7JHJ - chains A and D of the 5 polymer chains in the assembly; structure by electron microscopy, 3.20 A resolution.

Chain A:
Molecule: Guanine nucleotide-binding protein G(i) subunit alpha-1
Source organism: Homo sapiens
Reference sequence: P63096 (GNAI1_HUMAN); residues 2-354 here = UniProt positions 2-354
Chain sequence (353 residues; numbered 2 to 354; the number before each row is that of its first residue):
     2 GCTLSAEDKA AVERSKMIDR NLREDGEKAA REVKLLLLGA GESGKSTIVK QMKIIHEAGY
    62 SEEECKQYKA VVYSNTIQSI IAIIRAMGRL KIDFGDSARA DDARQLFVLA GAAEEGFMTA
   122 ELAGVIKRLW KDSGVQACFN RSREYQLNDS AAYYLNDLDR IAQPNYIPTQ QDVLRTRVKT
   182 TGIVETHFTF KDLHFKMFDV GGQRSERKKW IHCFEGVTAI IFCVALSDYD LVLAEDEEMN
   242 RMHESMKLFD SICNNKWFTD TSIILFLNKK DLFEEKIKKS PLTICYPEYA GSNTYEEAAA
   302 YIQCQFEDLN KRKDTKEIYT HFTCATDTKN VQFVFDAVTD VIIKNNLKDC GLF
Not modelled in the structure: 2-3, 56-181, 234-240
UniProt features mapped onto this chain:
  - region: Lys35 to Thr48 (G1 motif), Asp173 to Thr181 (G2 motif), Phe196 to Arg205 (G3 motif), Ile265 to Asp272 (G4 motif), Thr324 to Thr329 (G5 motif)
  - binding site (GTP): Glu43 to Thr48, Ser151, Leu175 to Thr181, Asp200 to Gln204, Asn269 to Asp272, Ala326
  - binding site (Mg(2+)): Ser47, Thr181
  - modified residue: Arg178 (ADP-ribosylarginine), Gln204 (Deamidated glutamine), Cys351 (ADP-ribosylcysteine)
  - lipidation: Gly2 (N-myristoyl glycine), Cys3 (S-palmitoyl cysteine)
  - natural variant: Gly40 (G40C: In NEDHISB; G40R: In NEDHISB), Gly45 (G45D: In NEDHISB), Thr48 (T48I: In NEDHISB; T48K: In NEDHISB), Gln52 (Q52P: In NEDHISB), Ser75 (deletion: In NEDHISB; uncertain significance), Gln172 (deletion: In NEDHISB), Asp173 (D173V: In NEDHISB), Glu186 to Phe189 (deletion: In NEDHISB; uncertain significance), Cys224 (C224Y: In NEDHISB), Lys270 (K270N: In NEDHISB; K270R: In NEDHISB), Asp272 (D272G: In NEDHISB), Ala326 (A326P: In NEDHISB), 1 further natural variant entry in UniProt
  - mutagenesis: Gly42 (G42R: Abolishes switch to an activated conformation and dissociation from beta and gamma subunits upon GTP binding. Abolishes interaction with RGS family members), Glu116 (E116L: Enhances interaction (inactive GDP-bound) with RGS14), Gln147 (Q147L: Enhances interaction (inactive GDP-bound) with RGS14), Glu245 (E245L: Enhances interaction (inactive GDP-bound) with RGS14)

Chain D:
Molecule: Antibody fragment scFv16
Source organism: Mus musculus
Notes: antibody fragment or engineered binder
Chain sequence (256 residues; row label = number of the first residue in the row; note: 2 numbers in that range are skipped by the numbering (no residue carries them; nothing is unmodelled there); a row labelled like 121A-121N holds insertion residues (121A, then the next letters in order)):
     1 DVQLVESGGG LVQPGGSRKL SCSASGFAFS SFGMHWVRQA PEKGLEWVAY ISSGSGTIYY
    61 ADTVKGRFTI SRDDPKNTLF LQMTSLRSED TAMYYCVRSI YYYGSSPFDF WGQGTTLTVS
   121 S
121A-121N GGGGSGGGGSGGGG
   124 SDIVMTQATS SVPVTPGESV SISCRSSKSL LHSNGNTYLY WFLQRPGQSP QLLIYRMSNL
   184 ASGVPDRFSG SGSGTAFTLT ISRLEAEDVG VYYCMQHLEY PLTFGAGTKL ELKGSLEVLF
   244 Q
Not modelled in the structure: 121A-121N, 236-244
Disulfides: Cys22-Cys96, Cys147-Cys217

Chain A / chain D interface:
Residue-residue contacts - 26 pairs, chain A then chain D:
  Thr4(A) - His155(D)
  Ser6(A) - His155(D)
  Ser6(A) - Tyr161(D)  hydrogen bond
  Ser6(A) - Leu221(D)
  Ala7(A) - His220(D)
  Ala7(A) - Leu221(D)  hydrogen bond (backbone-backbone)
  Ala7(A) - Glu222(D)
  Ala7(A) - Tyr223(D)  hydrophobic
  Glu8(A) - Tyr101(D)
  Glu8(A) - Pro107(D)
  Glu8(A) - Tyr161(D)
  Glu8(A) - Tyr163(D)  hydrogen bond
  Glu8(A) - Arg179(D)  salt bridge
  Glu8(A) - His220(D)  salt bridge
  Asp9(A) - Asn157(D)  hydrogen bond
  Asp9(A) - Tyr161(D)
  Ala11(A) - Tyr101(D)  hydrophobic
  Ala12(A) - Tyr101(D)
  Glu14(A) - Ser52(D)  hydrogen bond
  Glu14(A) - Ser53(D)
  Glu14(A) - Gly56(D)
  Glu14(A) - Thr57(D)  hydrogen bond
  Arg15(A) - Ile100(D)
  Arg15(A) - Tyr101(D)
  Arg15(A) - Tyr102(D)
  Met18(A) - Ser53(D)
Interface residues without a listed pair, chain A (11 interface residues in all): Leu5
Interface residues without a listed pair, chain D (21 interface residues in all): Ser30, Ser31, Tyr50, Gly54

Overview:
11 residues of chain A face 21 of chain D across their interface, with 6 hydrogen bonds and 2 salt bridges.
Among the polar pairs are Glu8(A)-Arg179(D), Glu8(A)-His220(D) and Ser6(A)-Tyr161(D).
Chain A is Guanine nucleotide-binding protein G(i) subunit alpha-1 (Homo sapiens) and chain D is Antibody
fragment scFv16 (Mus musculus); the structure, Structure of the Epstein-Barr virus GPCR BILF1 in complex with
human Gi, was determined by electron microscopy.
